PDB entry 1OPJ | X-ray diffraction, 1.75 A resolution | chain A

Chain A:
Molecule: Proto-oncogene tyrosine-protein kinase ABL1
Organism: Mus musculus
Notes: EC 2.7.1.112; fragment: kinase domain
UniProtKB: P00520 (ABL1_MOUSE); residues 248-534 here correspond to UniProt positions 229-515 (UniProt number = residue number - 19)
Sequence (293 residues; numbered 242 to 534; the number before each row is that of its first residue):
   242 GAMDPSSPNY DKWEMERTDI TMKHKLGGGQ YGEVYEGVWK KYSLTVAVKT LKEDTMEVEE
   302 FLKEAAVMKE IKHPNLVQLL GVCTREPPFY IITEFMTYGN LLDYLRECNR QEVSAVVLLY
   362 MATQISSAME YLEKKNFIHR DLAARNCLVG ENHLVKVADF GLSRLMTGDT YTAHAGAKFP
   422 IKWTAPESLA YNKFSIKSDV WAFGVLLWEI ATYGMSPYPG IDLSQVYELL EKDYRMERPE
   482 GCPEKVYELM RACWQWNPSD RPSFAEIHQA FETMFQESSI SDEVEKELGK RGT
Unresolved in the structure: 242, 530-534
Differences from the reference sequence: cloning artifact (242-247)
Small-molecule neighbours: sti-571 (STI; 4-(4-methyl-piperazin-1-ylmethyl)-N-[4-methyl-3-(4-pyridin-3-yl-pyrimidin-2-ylamino)-phenyl]-benzamide): L267, Y272, V275, A288, V289, K290, E305, V308, M309, I312, V318, I332, T334, E335, F336, M337, G340, F378, I379, H380, R381, L389, V398, A399, D400, F401
Reported in the primary citation:
  - binding site for myristic acid: A356, L359, L360, L448, A452, E481, G482, C483, P484, V487
  - conformationally variable residues (loop rearrangement): F516 to S519
  - catalytic residues: D382 (citing earlier work)

Summary:
Ligands of chain A: sti-571. The paper reports the catalytic residue D382; a binding site for myristic acid at
A356, L359 and L360 among others.
Chain A is Proto-oncogene tyrosine-protein kinase ABL1 (Mus musculus); the structure, Structural basis for the
auto-inhibition of c-Abl tyrosine kinase, was determined by X-ray diffraction together with 1OPK and 1OPL from
the same study.
